Entry 8WRD (electron microscopy, 3.05 A resolution); this record covers chains L and H of the 3 polymer chains in the assembly.

[Chain L]
Name: FabL
Source organism: Mus musculus
Amino-acid sequence (220 residues; row label = number of the first residue in the row; numbers below 1 keep their minus sign (Ala-5 is residue -5)):
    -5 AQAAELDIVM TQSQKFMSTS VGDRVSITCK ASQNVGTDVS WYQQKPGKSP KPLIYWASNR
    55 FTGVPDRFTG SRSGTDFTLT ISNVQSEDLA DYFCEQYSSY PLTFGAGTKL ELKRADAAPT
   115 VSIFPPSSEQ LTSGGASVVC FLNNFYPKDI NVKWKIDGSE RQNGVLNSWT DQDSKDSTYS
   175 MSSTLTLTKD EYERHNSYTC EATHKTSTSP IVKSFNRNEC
Disordered / not traced: -5 to 0, 214
Cystine bridges: Cys23-Cys88, Cys134-Cys194

[Chain H]
Name: FabH
Source organism: Mus musculus
Amino-acid sequence (336 residues; each row starts with the number of its first residue; numbers below 1 keep their minus sign (Gly-7 is residue -7)):
    -7 GGSSRSSLEV KLQESGAELV KPGASVKLSC KASGYTFTSY WIDWVKQRPG QGLEWIGNIY
    53 PGNSSTNYNE KFKNKATLTV DTSSSTAYMQ LSSLTSDDSA VYYCAREDYY DGTYVYYAMD
   113 FWGQGTSVTV SSAKTTAPSV YPLAPVCGDT SGSSVTLGCL VKGYFPEPVT LTWNSGSLSS
   173 GVHTFPAVLQ SDLYTLSSSV TVTSSTWPSQ SITCNVAHPA SSTKVDKKIE PRGPTIKPCP
   233 PCKCPAPNLL GGPSVFIFPP KIKDVLMISL SPIVTCVVVD VSEDDPDVQI SWFVNNVEVH
   293 TAQTQTHRED YNSTLRVVSA LPIQHQDWMS GKEFKC
Disordered / not traced: -7 to 0, 225-328
Cystine bridges: Cys22-Cys96, Cys151-Cys206

[Chain L / chain H interface]
Residue-residue contacts (68; chain L residue first):
  Ser34(L) - Tyr109(H)
  Tyr36(L) - Tyr108(H)
  Tyr36(L) - Ala110(H)
  Tyr36(L) - Met111(H)  hydrogen bond (side chain-backbone)
  Tyr36(L) - Trp114(H)
  Gln38(L) - Tyr95(H)  hydrogen bond
  Ser43(L) - Trp114(H)
  Pro44(L) - Trp114(H)
  Lys45(L) - Asp112(H)  hydrogen bond (side chain-backbone)
  Pro46(L) - Met111(H)
  Pro46(L) - Asp112(H)
  Tyr49(L) - Tyr102(H)
  Tyr49(L) - Tyr109(H)
  Trp50(L) - Tyr102(H)  hydrophobic
  Trp50(L) - Tyr108(H)
  Trp50(L) - Tyr109(H)  hydrophobic
  Phe55(L) - Tyr109(H)  hydrophobic
  Phe87(L) - Leu45(H)  hydrophobic
  Glu89(L) - Tyr108(H)  hydrogen bond
  Glu89(L) - Met111(H)
  Tyr91(L) - Tyr108(H)  hydrophobic
  Tyr91(L) - Tyr109(H)
  Tyr94(L) - Trp47(H)  hydrophobic
  Tyr94(L) - Asn50(H)
  Tyr94(L) - Asn59(H)
  Pro95(L) - Trp47(H)  hydrophobic
  Pro95(L) - Asn61(H)
  Pro95(L) - Glu62(H)
  Leu96(L) - Trp47(H)
  Phe98(L) - Val37(H)  hydrophobic
  Phe98(L) - Leu45(H)  hydrophobic
  Phe98(L) - Trp47(H)  hydrophobic
  Ile117(L) - Val138(H)
  Phe118(L) - Ala136(H)
  Phe118(L) - Pro137(H)
  Phe118(L) - Thr148(H)
  Pro119(L) - Val138(H)
  Pro119(L) - Arg224(H)  hydrogen bond (backbone-side chain)
  Pro120(L) - Arg224(H)  hydrogen bond (backbone-side chain)
  Ser121(L) - Pro134(H)
  Ser121(L) - Arg224(H)
  Glu123(L) - Tyr133(H)
  Glu123(L) - Pro134(H)
  Gln124(L) - Tyr133(H)
  Gln124(L) - Lys154(H)
  Ser131(L) - Leu152(H)
  Ser131(L) - Lys154(H)
  Val133(L) - Leu135(H)  hydrophobic
  Phe135(L) - Phe177(H)  hydrophobic
  Phe135(L) - Ser190(H)
  Asn137(L) - Thr148(H)
  Asn137(L) - Ser191(H)
  Asn138(L) - His175(H)  hydrogen bond
  Leu160(L) - Val180(H)  hydrophobic
  Leu160(L) - Gln182(H)
  Asn161(L) - Val180(H)
  Ser162(L) - Phe177(H)
  Ser162(L) - Pro178(H)  hydrogen bond (side chain-backbone)
  Ser162(L) - Val180(H)
  Trp163(L) - Pro178(H)
  Thr164(L) - Phe177(H)
  Ser174(L) - His175(H)  hydrogen bond
  Ser174(L) - Phe177(H)
  Met175(L) - Phe177(H)
  Ser176(L) - Phe177(H)
  Ser176(L) - Ser189(H)  hydrogen bond
  Thr180(L) - Lys154(H)
  Glu213(L) - Val138(H)
Also at the interface, not in a pair above, chain L (45 interface residues in all): Asp1, Lys9, Ser116, Ser127, Asp167, Phe209
Also at the interface, not in a pair above, chain H (44 interface residues in all): Gln39, Gly42, Val107, Phe113, Gly115, Cys139, Leu149, Thr176, Thr187, Thr193, Lys219

[In short]
45 residues of chain L and 44 residues of chain H are in contact; the contacts include 10 hydrogen bonds.
Among the polar pairs are Tyr36(L)-Met111(H), Gln38(L)-Tyr95(H) and Lys45(L)-Asp112(H).
Here chain L is FabL and chain H is FabH, both from Mus musculus. Entry 8WRD (Human VMAT2 in the apo state)
was determined by electron microscopy together with 8WRE and 8WVG from the same study.
